6G8M - chains B and C of the 28 polymer chains in the assembly; structure by X-ray diffraction, 2.70 A resolution.

== Chain B ==
Name: Proteasome subunit alpha type-3
From: Saccharomyces cerevisiae (strain ATCC 204508 / S288c)
Notes: EC 3.4.25.1
UniProtKB: P23638 (PSA3_YEAST); residues 0-257 here correspond to UniProt positions 1-258 (UniProt number = residue number + 1)
Sequence (258 residues; each row starts with the number of its first residue; numbering starts at 0):
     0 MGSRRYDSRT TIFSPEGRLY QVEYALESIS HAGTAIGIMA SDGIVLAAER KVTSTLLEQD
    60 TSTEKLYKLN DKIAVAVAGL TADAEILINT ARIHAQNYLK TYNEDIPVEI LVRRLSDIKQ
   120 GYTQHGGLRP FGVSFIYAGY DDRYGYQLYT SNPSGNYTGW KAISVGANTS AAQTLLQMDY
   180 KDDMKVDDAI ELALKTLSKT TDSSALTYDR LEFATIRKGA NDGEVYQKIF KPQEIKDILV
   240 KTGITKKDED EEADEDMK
Not modelled in the structure: 0, 245-257
Curated features (UniProtKB/Swiss-Prot):
  - cross-link (Glycyl lysine isopeptide (Lys-Gly)): Lys99 (interchain with G-Cter in ubiquitin), Lys198 (interchain with G-Cter in ubiquitin), Lys230 (interchain with G-Cter in ubiquitin)

== Chain C ==
Name: Proteasome subunit alpha type-4
From: Saccharomyces cerevisiae (strain ATCC 204508 / S288c)
Notes: EC 3.4.25.1
UniProtKB: P40303 (PSA4_YEAST); residues -1 to 252 here correspond to UniProt positions 1-254 (UniProt number = residue number + 2)
Sequence (254 residues; numbered -1 to 252; the number before each row is that of its first residue; numbers below 1 keep their minus sign (Met-1 is residue -1)):
    -1 MSGYDRALSI FSPDGHIFQV EYALEAVKRG TCAVGVKGKN CVVLGCERRS TLKLQDTRIT
    59 PSKVSKIDSH VVLSFSGLNA DSRILIEKAR VEAQSHRLTL EDPVTVEYLT RYVAGVQQRY
   119 TQSGGVRPFG VSTLIAGFDP RDDEPKLYQT EPSGIYSSWS AQTIGRNSKT VREFLEKNYD
   179 RKEPPATVEE CVKLTVRSLL EVVQTGAKNI EITVVKPDSD IVALSSEEIN QYVTQIEQEK
   239 QEQQEQDKKK KSNH
Not modelled in the structure: -1 to 0, 241-252
Curated features (UniProtKB/Swiss-Prot):
  - modified residue: Thr58 (Phosphothreonine)

== Interface between chain B and chain C ==
Residue-residue contacts - 77 pairs, chain B then chain C:
  Arg3(B) - Arg4(C)  hydrogen bond (backbone-side chain)
  Asp6(B) - Tyr2(C)  hydrogen bond
  Asp6(B) - Arg4(C)  salt bridge
  Arg8(B) - Arg4(C)
  Thr10(B) - Leu6(C)
  Thr10(B) - Arg125(C)
  Ile11(B) - Leu6(C)  hydrophobic
  Ile11(B) - Gln17(C)
  Phe12(B) - Gln17(C)  hydrogen bond (backbone-side chain)
  Phe12(B) - Tyr20(C)  hydrophobic
  Phe12(B) - Ala21(C)  hydrophobic
  Phe12(B) - Ala24(C)  hydrophobic
  Phe12(B) - Arg125(C)
  Phe12(B) - Pro126(C)
  Phe12(B) - Gly128(C)
  Ser13(B) - Tyr20(C)
  Pro14(B) - Tyr20(C)  hydrophobic
  Pro14(B) - Glu23(C)
  Glu15(B) - Glu23(C)
  Glu15(B) - Arg27(C)  hydrogen bond (backbone-side chain)
  Gly16(B) - Tyr20(C)
  Gly16(B) - Glu23(C)
  Gly16(B) - Ala24(C)
  Gly16(B) - Arg27(C)
  Arg17(B) - Arg27(C)
  Leu18(B) - Leu76(C)  hydrophobic
  Leu18(B) - Arg125(C)
  Met38(B) - Asp54(C)
  Met38(B) - Arg56(C)
  Arg112(B) - Arg81(C)
  Ser115(B) - Arg81(C)  hydrogen bond (backbone-side chain)
  Asp116(B) - Arg81(C)  salt bridge
  Asp116(B) - Ile82(C)
  Gln119(B) - Ala78(C)
  Gln119(B) - Asp79(C)
  Gln119(B) - Ile82(C)
  Thr122(B) - Arg125(C)  hydrogen bond (backbone-side chain)
  Gln123(B) - Tyr118(C)
  Gln123(B) - Gly123(C)
  Gln123(B) - Val124(C)
  Gln123(B) - Arg125(C)  hydrogen bond (backbone-backbone)
  Gln123(B) - Pro126(C)
  Gln123(B) - Phe127(C)
  His124(B) - Gly123(C)
  His124(B) - Val124(C)
  Gly125(B) - Tyr2(C)
  Gly125(B) - Gly123(C)
  Gly126(B) - Tyr2(C)
  Tyr143(B) - Arg56(C)  hydrogen bond (backbone-side chain)
  Tyr143(B) - Ile57(C)  hydrophobic
  Tyr145(B) - Arg56(C)  hydrogen bond (backbone-side chain)
  Gln146(B) - Ile57(C)
  Leu147(B) - Ile57(C)
  Tyr148(B) - Ile57(C)
  Ser153(B) - Ala78(C)
  Gly154(B) - Ala78(C)
  Gly154(B) - Arg81(C)  hydrogen bond (backbone-side chain)
  Asn155(B) - Asn77(C)  hydrogen bond
  Asn155(B) - Ala78(C)
  Tyr156(B) - Pro59(C)  hydrophobic
  Tyr156(B) - Arg81(C)
  Gly158(B) - Gln53(C)
  Gly158(B) - Asp54(C)  hydrogen bond (backbone-backbone)
  Gly158(B) - Thr58(C)  hydrogen bond (backbone-side chain)
  Trp159(B) - Leu50(C)  hydrophobic
  Trp159(B) - Lys51(C)
  Trp159(B) - Leu52(C)
  Trp159(B) - Gln53(C)
  Trp159(B) - Asp54(C)
  Lys160(B) - Leu52(C)  hydrogen bond (backbone-backbone)
  Lys160(B) - Gln53(C)
  Lys160(B) - Asp54(C)
  Ala161(B) - Leu52(C)  hydrogen bond (backbone-backbone)
  Gln172(B) - Lys51(C)
  Gln172(B) - Leu52(C)
  Leu175(B) - Leu52(C)  hydrophobic
  Gln176(B) - Leu52(C)
Other interface residues (no listed pair), chain B (41 interface residues in all): Glu108, Thr157, Tyr179

== Overview ==
Chain B and chain C form an interface of 41 and 31 residues respectively; the contacts include 15 hydrogen
bonds and 2 salt bridges. Polar pairs include Asp6(B)-Arg4(C), Asp116(B)-Arg81(C) and Arg3(B)-Arg4(C).
Here chain B is Proteasome subunit alpha type-3 and chain C is Proteasome subunit alpha type-4, both from
Saccharomyces cerevisiae (strain ATCC 204508 / S288c). Entry 6G8M (Yeast 20S proteasome in complex with
Cystargolide B Derivative 1) was determined by X-ray diffraction together with 6G7F and 6G8N from the same
study.
